Entry 7CJ7 (X-ray diffraction, 1.70 A resolution); this record covers chains A and B.

[Chain A (and B)]
Name: Epimerase
From: Methylomonas sp. DH-1
Notes: chain B of this document is another copy of the same molecule, construct and numbering; everything in this record applies to it too
UniProtKB: A0A172U6X0 (A0A172U6X0_9GAMM); residues 1-286 here = UniProt positions 1-286
Amino-acid sequence (294 residues; row label = number of the first residue in the row):
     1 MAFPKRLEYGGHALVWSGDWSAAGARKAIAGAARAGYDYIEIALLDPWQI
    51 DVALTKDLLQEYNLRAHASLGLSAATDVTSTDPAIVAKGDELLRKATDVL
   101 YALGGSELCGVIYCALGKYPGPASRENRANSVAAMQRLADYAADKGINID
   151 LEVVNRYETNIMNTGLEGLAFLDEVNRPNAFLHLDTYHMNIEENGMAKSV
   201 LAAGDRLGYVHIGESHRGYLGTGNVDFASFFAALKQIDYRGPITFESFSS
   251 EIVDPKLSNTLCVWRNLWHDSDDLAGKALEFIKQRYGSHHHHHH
Disordered / not traced: 1, 288-294
Differences from the reference sequence: expression tag (287-294)
Ion coordination: Mg2+ near Asp-57 (its only coordinating residue here); Mn2+: Glu-152, Asp-185, His-211, Glu-246 (together with L-sorbose)
Residues lining bound ligands: L-sorbose (SOL): His-12, Ala-43, Ser-69, Leu-70, Gly-71, Gly-110, Val-111, Leu-116, Glu-152, Glu-158, Asp-185, His-188, His-211, Arg-217, Glu-246, Leu-257, Leu-261
Reported in the primary citation:
  - binding site for the ligand FZU: Arg-128, Ile-161, Glu-167
  - binding site for L-tagatose: His-12, Ser-69, His-188, Glu-246
  - catalytic residues: Glu-152, Glu-246
  - binding site for L-sorbose: His-12, Ser-69, Glu-152, Glu-246

[How chain A and chain B interact]
Pairs across the interface - 73 pairs, chain A then chain B:
  Lys-118(A) / Lys-118(B)
  Lys-118(A) / Tyr-157(B)  hydrogen bond (side chain-backbone)
  Lys-118(A) / Thr-260(B)
  Lys-118(A) / Cys-262(B)
  Tyr-119(A) / Trp-264(B)
  Pro-120(A) / Asn-259(B)
  Gly-121(A) / Asn-259(B)
  Gly-121(A) / Trp-264(B)
  Pro-122(A) / Asn-259(B)
  Pro-122(A) / Trp-264(B)
  Asn-155(A) / Tyr-157(B)  hydrogen bond
  Arg-156(A) / Tyr-187(B)
  Arg-156(A) / His-216(B)  hydrogen bond (side chain-backbone)
  Arg-156(A) / Arg-217(B)
  Arg-156(A) / Leu-261(B)
  Arg-156(A) / Cys-262(B)
  Arg-156(A) / Trp-264(B)  hydrogen bond (backbone-side chain)
  Tyr-157(A) / Asn-155(B)  hydrogen bond
  Tyr-157(A) / Tyr-157(B)  hydrophobic
  Tyr-157(A) / Glu-158(B)  hydrogen bond
  Tyr-157(A) / Tyr-187(B)  hydrogen bond
  Tyr-157(A) / Cys-262(B)  hydrophobic
  Glu-158(A) / Tyr-157(B)  hydrogen bond
  Thr-159(A) / Trp-264(B)  hydrogen bond (backbone-side chain)
  Asn-160(A) / Trp-264(B)
  Asn-163(A) / Trp-264(B)
  Thr-164(A) / Arg-265(B)
  Glu-167(A) / Arg-265(B)
  Tyr-187(A) / Arg-156(B)
  Tyr-187(A) / Tyr-157(B)  hydrogen bond
  Met-189(A) / Asn-224(B)  hydrogen bond (backbone-side chain)
  Asn-190(A) / Asn-190(B)  hydrogen bond (backbone-side chain)
  Asn-190(A) / Ser-215(B)
  Asn-190(A) / Asn-224(B)  hydrogen bond (backbone-side chain)
  Ile-191(A) / Ile-191(B)  hydrophobic
  Ile-191(A) / Ser-215(B)
  Ile-191(A) / His-216(B)  hydrogen bond (backbone-backbone)
  Glu-192(A) / His-216(B)
  Glu-192(A) / Arg-265(B)  salt bridge
  Glu-193(A) / Asn-224(B)  hydrogen bond (backbone-side chain)
  Asn-194(A) / His-216(B)  hydrogen bond
  Asn-194(A) / Thr-222(B)
  Gly-195(A) / Asn-224(B)  hydrogen bond (backbone-side chain)
  Ser-215(A) / Asn-190(B)
  Ser-215(A) / Ile-191(B)
  His-216(A) / Arg-156(B)  hydrogen bond (backbone-side chain)
  His-216(A) / Ile-191(B)  hydrogen bond (backbone-backbone)
  His-216(A) / Glu-192(B)
  Arg-217(A) / Arg-156(B)
  Thr-222(A) / Asn-194(B)  hydrogen bond (backbone-side chain)
  Asn-224(A) / Met-189(B)  hydrogen bond (side chain-backbone)
  Asn-224(A) / Asn-190(B)  hydrogen bond (side chain-backbone)
  Asn-224(A) / Glu-193(B)  hydrogen bond (side chain-backbone)
  Asn-224(A) / Gly-195(B)  hydrogen bond (side chain-backbone)
  Asn-259(A) / Lys-118(B)  hydrogen bond (backbone-side chain)
  Asn-259(A) / Pro-120(B)
  Asn-259(A) / Gly-121(B)
  Asn-259(A) / Pro-122(B)
  Thr-260(A) / Lys-118(B)
  Leu-261(A) / Arg-156(B)
  Cys-262(A) / Lys-118(B)
  Cys-262(A) / Arg-156(B)
  Cys-262(A) / Tyr-157(B)  hydrophobic
  Trp-264(A) / Tyr-119(B)
  Trp-264(A) / Gly-121(B)
  Trp-264(A) / Pro-122(B)
  Trp-264(A) / Arg-156(B)  hydrogen bond (side chain-backbone)
  Trp-264(A) / Thr-159(B)  hydrogen bond (side chain-backbone)
  Trp-264(A) / Asn-160(B)
  Trp-264(A) / Asn-163(B)
  Arg-265(A) / Thr-164(B)
  Arg-265(A) / Glu-167(B)
  Arg-265(A) / Glu-192(B)  salt bridge
Also at the interface, not in a pair above, chain A (36 interface residues in all): Met-196, Gly-223, Leu-267
Also at the interface, not in a pair above, chain B (35 interface residues in all): Met-196, Gly-223

[Summary]
Chain A and chain B form an interface of 36 and 35 residues respectively; the contacts include 27 hydrogen
bonds and 2 salt bridges. Among the polar pairs are Glu-192(A)/Arg-265(B), Lys-118(A)/Tyr-157(B) and
Asn-155(A)/Tyr-157(B). From the paper: catalytic residues Glu-152(A) and Glu-246(A); a binding site for
L-tagatose at His-12(A), Ser-69(A) and His-188(A) among others.
Both chains are Epimerase (Methylomonas sp. DH-1). Entry 7CJ7 (Crystal structure of homo dimeric D-allulose
3-epimerase from Methylomonas sp. in complex with L-tagatose) was determined by X-ray diffraction together
with 7CJ5, 7CJ4, 7CJ6, 7CJ8 and 7CJ9 from the same study.
